PDB entry 1KTG | X-ray diffraction, 1.80 A resolution | chain A

# Chain A
Protein: Diadenosine Tetraphosphate Hydrolase
Organism: Caenorhabditis elegans
Notes: EC 3.6.1.17
UniProtKB: Q9U2M7 (AP4A_CAEEL); residues 1-138 here = UniProt positions 1-138
Sequence (138 residues; each row starts with the number of its first residue):
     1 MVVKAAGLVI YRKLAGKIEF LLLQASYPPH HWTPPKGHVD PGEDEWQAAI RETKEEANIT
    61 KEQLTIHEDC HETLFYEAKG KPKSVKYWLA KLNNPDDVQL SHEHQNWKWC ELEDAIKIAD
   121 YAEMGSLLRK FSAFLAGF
Not modelled in the structure: 1
Ion coordination: Mg2+ site 1: K36, E56 (together with phosphate ion); Mg2+ site 2: E52 (together with hydroxide ion, phosphate ion); Mg2+ site 3: E52, E56, E103 (together with hydroxide ion, phosphate ion); Mg2+ site 4: E103 (together with hydroxide ion, phosphate ion); Mg2+ site 5 near E111 (its only coordinating residue here)
Residues lining bound ligands:
  - adenosine monophosphate (AMP): P29, H31, T33, K36, L74, Y76, E77, A78, K83, Y121, M124
  - hydroxide ion (OH): E52, E55, E56, E103
What the authors report for this chain:
  - binding site for adenosine monophosphate: H31, T33, K36, L74, Y76, K83, Y121, M124
  - binding site for phosphate ion: H38
  - Mg2+ coordination: K36, E52, E56, E103
  - mutagenesis - E52Q, E56Q, E103Q: decreased catalytic activity
  - catalytic residues: E56 (proposed by the authors, not directly observed)
  - conformationally variable residues (loop rearrangement, order/disorder transition, side-chain flip): A25 to H31, E56, L74 to P82, N93 to N106, Y121
  - catalytic residues: E103

# Overview
Ligands of chain A: hydroxide ion and adenosine monophosphate. The Mg2+ site 1 is built by K36 and E56. E52,
E56 and E103 form the Mg2+ site 3. From the paper: catalytic residues E56 and E103; E52Q, E56Q and E103Q
reduce catalytic activity.
Chain A is Diadenosine Tetraphosphate Hydrolase (Caenorhabditis elegans); the structure, Crystal Structure of
a C. elegans Ap4A Hydrolase Binary Complex, was determined by X-ray diffraction (same publication as 1KT9).
